4B08 - chain A; structure by X-ray diffraction, 2.67 A resolution.

# Chain A
Protein: DNA polymerase alpha catalytic subunit A
Source organism: Saccharomyces cerevisiae
Notes: EC 2.7.7.7; fragment: polymerase domain, residues 349-1258
Reference sequence: P13382 (DPOA_YEAST); residues 349-1258 here = UniProt positions 349-1258
Sequence (910 residues; row label = number of the first residue in the row):
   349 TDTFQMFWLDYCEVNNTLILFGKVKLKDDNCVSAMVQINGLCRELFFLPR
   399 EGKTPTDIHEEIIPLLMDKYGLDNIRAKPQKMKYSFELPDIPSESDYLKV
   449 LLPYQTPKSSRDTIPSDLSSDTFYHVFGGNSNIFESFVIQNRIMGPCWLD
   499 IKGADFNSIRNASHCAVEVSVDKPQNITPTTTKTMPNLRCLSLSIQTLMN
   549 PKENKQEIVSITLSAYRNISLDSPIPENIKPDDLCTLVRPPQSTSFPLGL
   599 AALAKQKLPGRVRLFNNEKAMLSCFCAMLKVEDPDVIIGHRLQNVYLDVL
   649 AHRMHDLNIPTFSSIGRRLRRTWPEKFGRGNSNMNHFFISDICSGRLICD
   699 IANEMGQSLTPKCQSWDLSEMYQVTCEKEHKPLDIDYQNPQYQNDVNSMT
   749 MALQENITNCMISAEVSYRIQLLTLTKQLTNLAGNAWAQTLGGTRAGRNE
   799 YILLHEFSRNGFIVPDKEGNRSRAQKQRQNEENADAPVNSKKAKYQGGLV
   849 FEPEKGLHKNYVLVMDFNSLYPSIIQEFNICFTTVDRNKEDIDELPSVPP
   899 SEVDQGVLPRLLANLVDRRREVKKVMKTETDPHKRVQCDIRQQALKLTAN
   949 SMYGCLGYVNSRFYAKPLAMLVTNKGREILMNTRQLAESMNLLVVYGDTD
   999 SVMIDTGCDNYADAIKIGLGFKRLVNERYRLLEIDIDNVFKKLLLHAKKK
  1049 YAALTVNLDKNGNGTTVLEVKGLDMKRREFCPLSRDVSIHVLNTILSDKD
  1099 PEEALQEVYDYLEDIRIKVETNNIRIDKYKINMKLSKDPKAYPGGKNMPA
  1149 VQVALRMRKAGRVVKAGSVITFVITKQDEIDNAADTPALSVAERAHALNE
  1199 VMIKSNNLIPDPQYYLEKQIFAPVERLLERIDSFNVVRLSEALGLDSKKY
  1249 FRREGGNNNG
Unresolved in the structure: 676-679, 816-847, 1056-1062, 1176-1185, 1229-1258
Modified positions: Mse354, Mse383, Mse415, Mse430, Mse492, Mse533, Mse547, Mse619, Mse626, Mse652, Mse682, Mse703, Mse719, Mse747, Mse749, Mse759, Mse863, Mse924, Mse950, Mse968, Mse979, Mse988, Mse1001, Mse1073, Mse1131, Mse1146, Mse1155, Mse1200 (selenomethionine; parent Met)
Swiss-Prot annotation at these positions:
  - natural variant: G493 (G493R: In temperature sensitive mutant)
  - mutagenesis: L868 (L868M: Increases rates of C-to-A transversion substitutions)
What the authors report for this chain:
  - catalytic residues: D998 (proposed by the authors, not directly observed)

# In short
UniProt lists one mutagenesis site. From the paper: the catalytic residue D998.
Chain A is DNA polymerase alpha catalytic subunit A (Saccharomyces cerevisiae); the structure, Yeast DNA
polymerase alpha, Selenomethionine protein, was determined by X-ray diffraction (same publication as 4FVM,
4FXD and 4FYD).
